8FVH - chains P and V of the 36 polymer chains in the assembly; structure by electron microscopy, 3.10 A resolution.

# Chain P (and V)
Name: E217 gateway protein gp29
From: Pseudomonas phage vB_PaeM_E217
Notes: chain V of this document is another copy of the same molecule, construct and numbering; everything in this record applies to it too
UniProtKB: A0A2K8HWZ4 (A0A2K8HWZ4_9CAUD); residue numbers follow UniProt; this construct covers 1-182
Chain sequence (182 residues; each row starts with the number of its first residue):
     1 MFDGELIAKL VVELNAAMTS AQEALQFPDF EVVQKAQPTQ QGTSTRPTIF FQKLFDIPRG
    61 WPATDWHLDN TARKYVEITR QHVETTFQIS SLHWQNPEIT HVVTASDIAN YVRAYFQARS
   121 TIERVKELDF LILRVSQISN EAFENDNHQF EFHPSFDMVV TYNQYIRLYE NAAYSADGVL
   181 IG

# Chain P / chain V interface
Residue-residue contacts (40):
  Phe2(P) with Leu25(V), hydrophobic; Asp107(V); Tyr111(V), hydrophobic
  Asp3(P) with Thr104(V); Ser106(V), hydrogen bond; Asp107(V), hydrogen bond (backbone-side chain)
  Ala36(P) with Phe150(V), hydrophobic; Phe152(V), hydrophobic
  Gln37(P) with Phe150(V)
  Pro38(P) with Trp94(V); Gln95(V); Gln149(V); Phe150(V)
  Thr39(P) with Pro97(V)
  Gln52(P) with Phe152(V)
  Lys53(P) with Ser106(V); Asn140(V)
  Leu54(P) with Ser139(V); Asn140(V), hydrogen bond (backbone-backbone)
  Phe55(P) with Ile138(V); Ser139(V)
  Asp56(P) with Asn110(V), hydrogen bond; Gln137(V); Ile138(V), hydrogen bond (backbone-backbone)
  Pro58(P) with Arg134(V); Val135(V); Ser136(V)
  Arg59(P) with Arg134(V)
  Gly60(P) with Arg134(V), hydrogen bond (backbone-side chain)
  Trp61(P) with Arg134(V)
  Pro62(P) with Gln117(V); Arg119(V), hydrogen bond (backbone-side chain)
  Thr64(P) with Arg119(V)
  Glu77(P) with Ser120(V)
  Gln81(P) with Arg113(V)
  Gln164(P) with Asn110(V); Arg113(V), hydrogen bond
  Ile166(P) with Tyr111(V); Tyr115(V)
  Leu168(P) with Ser120(V)
Other interface residues (no listed pair), chain P (28 interface residues in all): Gly4, Gln40, Ile57, Ala63, Val83, Arg167
Other interface residues (no listed pair), chain V (27 interface residues in all): Val102, Ala114, Ala118

# Overview
Chain P and chain V form an interface of 28 and 27 residues respectively, with 8 hydrogen bonds. Among the
polar pairs are Asp3(P)-Ser106(V), Asp3(P)-Asp107(V) and Asp56(P)-Asn110(V).
Both chains are E217 gateway protein gp29 (Pseudomonas phage vB_PaeM_E217). Entry 8FVH (Pseudomonas phage E217
neck (portal, head-to-tail connector, collar and gateway proteins)) was determined by electron microscopy
together with 8ENV, 8FRS, 8FUV and 8FVG from the same study.
